PDB entry 3HCB | X-ray diffraction, 2.40 A resolution | chain A

Chain A:
Molecule: Phenylethanolamine N-methyltransferase
From: Homo sapiens
Notes: EC 2.1.1.28
UniProt: P11086 (PNMT_HUMAN); residues 1-282 here = UniProt positions 1-282
Sequence (289 residues; numbered 1 to 289; the number before each row is that of its first residue):
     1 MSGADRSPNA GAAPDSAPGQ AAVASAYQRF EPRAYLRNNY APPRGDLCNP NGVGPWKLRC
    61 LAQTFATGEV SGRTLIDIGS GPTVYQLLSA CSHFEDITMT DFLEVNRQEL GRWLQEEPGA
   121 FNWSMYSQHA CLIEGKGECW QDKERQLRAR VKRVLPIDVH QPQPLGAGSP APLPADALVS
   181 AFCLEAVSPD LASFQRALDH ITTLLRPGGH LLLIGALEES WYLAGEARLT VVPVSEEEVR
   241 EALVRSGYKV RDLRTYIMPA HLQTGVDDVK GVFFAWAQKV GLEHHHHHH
Not modelled in the structure: 1-23, 281-289
Sequence notes: expression tag (283-289)
Residues lining bound ligands:
  - LT2 ((3S)-3-hydroxy-2,3-dihydro-1H-indole-5,6-dione): Tyr-35, Asn-39, Tyr-40, Arg-44, Val-53, Lys-57, Phe-182, Ala-216, Glu-219, Tyr-222, Met-258, Asp-267, Val-269
  - S-adenosylhomocysteine (SAH): Tyr-27, Phe-30, Tyr-35, Tyr-40, Gly-79, Ser-80, Gly-81, Pro-82, Thr-83, Tyr-85, Gln-86, Asp-101, Phe-102, Leu-103, Asn-106, Ile-157, Asp-158, Val-159, His-160, Ala-181, Phe-182, Cys-183, Val-187, Tyr-222
Swiss-Prot annotation at these positions:
  - binding site (S-adenosyl-L-methionine): Tyr-35, Tyr-40, Gly-79, Ser-80, Tyr-85, Asp-101, Asn-106, Asp-158, Val-159, Ala-181
  - binding site (octopamine): Glu-219, Asp-267
  - modified residue: Ser-7 (Phosphoserine)
  - natural variant: Asn-9 (N9S: Slight increase in protein expression and enzyme activity with octopamine as substrate), Thr-98 (T98A: Significant decrease in protein expression and enzyme activity with octopamine as substrate), Arg-112 (R112C: No significant effect on protein expression and enzyme activity with octopamine as substrate), Ala-175 (A175T: No significant effect on protein expression and enzyme activity with octopamine as substrate)
  - mutagenesis: Tyr-35 (Y35F: Strongly increases KM for phenylethanolamine and S-adenosyl-L-methionine), Glu-185 (E185A/Q: Strongly reduced enzyme activity towards phenylethanolamine. Increases affinity for S-adenosyl-L-methionine; E185D: Strongly reduced enzyme activity towards phenylethanolamine ...), Glu-219 (E219A: Reduced enzyme activity towards phenylethanolamine. Decreases affinity for phenylethanolamine 6-fold. Decreases affinity for S-adenosyl-L-methionine 2-fold), Asp-267 (D267A/N: Strongly reduced enzyme activity towards phenylethanolamine. Decreases affinity for phenylethanolamine 200-fold. Decreases affinity for S-adenosyl-L-methionine 3-fold)
Reported in the primary citation:
  - binding site for LT2: Phe-182, Glu-185, Glu-219
  - catalytic residues: Glu-185 (citing earlier work)
  - mutagenesis - E185A (10-20-fold): decreased catalytic activity (citing earlier work)

Summary:
Ligands of chain A: S-adenosylhomocysteine and compound LT2. Curated annotation (UniProt) lists 10
S-adenosyl-L-methionine-binding residues, octopamine-binding residues Glu-219 and Asp-267 and 4 mutagenesis
sites. The paper reports the catalytic residue Glu-185; E185A reduces catalytic activity.
Chain A is Phenylethanolamine N-methyltransferase (Homo sapiens); the structure, Crystal Structure of hPNMT in
Complex With Noradrenochrome and AdoHcy, was determined by X-ray diffraction, deposited together with 3HCA,
3HCC, 3HCD, 3HCE and 3HCF.
